PDB entry 5F3K | X-ray diffraction, 1.82 A resolution | chains A and B

# Chain A (and B)
Protein: Heat shock protein 75 kDa, mitochondrial
Organism: Homo sapiens
Notes: chain B of this document is another copy of the same molecule, construct and numbering; everything in this record applies to it too
UniProt: Q12931 (TRAP1_HUMAN); residues 60-294 here = UniProt positions 60-294
Chain sequence (238 residues; numbered 57 to 294; the number before each row is that of its first residue):
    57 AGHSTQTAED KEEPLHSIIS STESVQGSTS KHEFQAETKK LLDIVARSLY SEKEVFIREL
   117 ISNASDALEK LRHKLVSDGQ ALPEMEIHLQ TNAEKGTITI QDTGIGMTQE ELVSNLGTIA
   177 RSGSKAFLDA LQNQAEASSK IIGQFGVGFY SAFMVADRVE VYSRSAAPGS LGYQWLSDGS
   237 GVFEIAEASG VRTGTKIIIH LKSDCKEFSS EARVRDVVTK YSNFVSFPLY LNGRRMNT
Disordered / not traced: 57-81, 189-196 (chain B: 57-81, 190-199)
Construct notes: expression tag (57-59)
From the paper describing this entry:
  - self-association interface (contacts with another copy of this molecule); pairs are residue here / residue on that copy: Phe90-Phe183, Glu93-Phe183, Thr94-Phe183, Leu98-Leu98
  - conformationally variable residues (loop rearrangement): Gln200, Phe201, Gly202
  - contacts within the chain: Asp158-Gln200 (hydrogen bond)
  - mutagenesis - D158A (14.6-fold), D158N (2.5-fold), F201A: increased catalytic activity
  - mutagenesis - Q200A: unchanged catalytic activity

# Chain A / chain B interface
Residue-residue contacts (76; chain A residue first):
  Gly83(A) with Asp213(B)
  Ser84(A) with Lys258(B), hydrogen bond
  Thr85(A) with Lys258(B); Ser259(B); Asp260(B)
  Ser86(A) with Tyr106(B); Lys109(B); Met210(B), hydrogen bond (side chain-backbone); Lys258(B); Asp260(B), hydrogen bond (backbone-side chain); Cys261(B)
  Lys87(A) with Tyr106(B); Asp260(B), hydrogen bond (backbone-side chain)
  Glu89(A) with Met210(B)
  Phe90(A) with Ala102(B); Leu105(B), hydrophobic; Tyr106(B), hydrophobic; Phe183(B), hydrophobic; Met210(B)
  Gln91(A) with Asp99(B), hydrogen bond; Ala102(B); Arg103(B)
  Glu93(A) with Phe183(B); Tyr206(B), hydrogen bond; Met210(B)
  Thr94(A) with Leu98(B), hydrogen bond (side chain-backbone); Ala102(B); Phe183(B)
  Lys96(A) with Ser180(B)
  Leu97(A) with Leu98(B); Ser180(B); Leu184(B)
  Leu98(A) with Gln91(B); Thr94(B); Lys95(B); Leu98(B)
  Val101(A) with Thr94(B)
  Ala102(A) with Phe90(B); Gln91(B); Thr94(B)
  Leu105(A) with Phe90(B)
  Tyr106(A) with Ser86(B); Lys87(B); Phe90(B), hydrophobic
  Lys109(A) with Ser86(B); Phe90(B)
  Gly179(A) with Glu93(B)
  Ser180(A) with Lys96(B), hydrogen bond; Leu97(B); Ile100(B)
  Phe183(A) with Phe90(B), hydrophobic; Glu93(B); Thr94(B); Leu97(B), hydrophobic
  Leu184(A) with Leu97(B); Leu187(B)
  Leu187(A) with Leu97(B), hydrophobic; Leu187(B), hydrophobic; Gln188(B)
  Gln188(A) with Leu187(B); Gln188(B); Asn189(B), hydrogen bond
  Tyr206(A) with Glu93(B), hydrogen bond
  Met210(A) with Ser86(B), hydrogen bond (backbone-side chain); Glu89(B); Phe90(B)
  Asp213(A) with Gly83(B)
  Asp234(A) with Gln82(B)
  Lys258(A) with Ser84(B), hydrogen bond; Thr85(B); Ser86(B)
  Ser259(A) with Thr85(B)
  Asp260(A) with Thr85(B); Ser86(B), hydrogen bond (side chain-backbone); Lys87(B), hydrogen bond (side chain-backbone)
  Cys261(A) with Ser86(B)
Other interface residues (no listed pair), chain A (34 interface residues in all): Asp99, Val211
Other interface residues (no listed pair), chain B (39 interface residues in all): Val101, Gly179, Ala186, Val211

# In short
Chain A and chain B form an interface of 34 and 39 residues respectively, with 14 hydrogen bonds. Polar
contacts include Ser84(A)-Lys258(B), Ser86(A)-Met210(B) and Ser86(A)-Asp260(B). From the paper: D158A, D158N
and F201A of chain A increase catalytic activity; conformational variability at Gln200(A), Phe201(A) and
Gly202(A).
Chain A and chain B are both Heat shock protein 75 kDa, mitochondrial (Homo sapiens); the structure, X-Ray
Crystallographic Structure of hTrap1 N-terminal Domain-apo, was determined by X-ray diffraction (same
publication as 5F5R).
